1T9Q - chain A; structure by X-ray diffraction, 1.80 A resolution.

# Chain A
Molecule: Rubredoxin
From: Clostridium pasteurianum
Reference sequence: P00268 (RUBR_CLOPA); numbering as in UniProt (aligned over 1-54)
Sequence (54 residues; row label = number of the first residue in the row):
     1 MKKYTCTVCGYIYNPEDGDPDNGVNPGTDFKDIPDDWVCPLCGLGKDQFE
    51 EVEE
Unresolved in the structure: 54
Construct notes: engineered mutation Leu44 (Val in P00268)
Ion coordination: Fe ion: Cys6, Cys9, Cys39, Cys42
UniProt features mapped onto this chain:
  - binding site (Fe cation): Cys6, Cys9, Cys39, Cys42
  - modified residue: Met1 (N-formylmethionine)

# Overview
Cys6, Cys9, Cys39 and Cys42 form the Fe ion site. UniProt lists 4 Fe cation-binding residues.
Chain A is Rubredoxin (Clostridium pasteurianum); the structure, Crystal Structure of V44L Cp Rubredoxin, was
determined by X-ray diffraction, deposited together with 1T9O and 1T9P.
